7M9B - chains C and D of the 14 polymer chains in the assembly; structure by electron microscopy, 3.80 A resolution.

== Chain C (and D) ==
Protein: TnsC
From: Scytonema hofmannii
Notes: chain D of this document is another copy of the same molecule, construct and numbering; everything in this record applies to it too
Amino-acid sequence (276 residues; each row starts with the number of its first residue):
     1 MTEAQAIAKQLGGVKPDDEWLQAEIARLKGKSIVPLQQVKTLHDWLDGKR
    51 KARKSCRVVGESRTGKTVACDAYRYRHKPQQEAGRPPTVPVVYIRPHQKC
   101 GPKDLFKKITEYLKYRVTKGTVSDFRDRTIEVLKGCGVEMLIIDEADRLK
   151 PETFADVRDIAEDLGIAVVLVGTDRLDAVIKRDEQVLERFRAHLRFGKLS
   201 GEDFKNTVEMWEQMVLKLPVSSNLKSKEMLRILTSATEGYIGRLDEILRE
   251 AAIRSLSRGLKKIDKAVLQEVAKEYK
Not modelled in the structure: 1-18, 276
Ligand contacts: ADP (adenosine-5'-diphosphate): Ser32, Ile33, Val34, Leu36, Val39, Glu61, Ser62, Arg63, Thr64, Gly65, Lys66, Thr67, Val68, Trp211, Ile241, Gly242, Asp245
From the paper describing this entry:
  - catalytic residues: Glu145

== How chain C and chain D interact ==
Pairs across the interface (24):
  Trp45(C) - Glu274(D)
  Lys49(C) - Glu274(D)  salt bridge
  Lys54(C) - Glu250(D)  salt bridge
  Lys54(C) - Tyr275(D)  hydrogen bond
  Ser123(C) - Asp104(D)  hydrogen bond
  Arg126(C) - His97(D)
  Glu152(C) - Lys99(D)  salt bridge
  Ala155(C) - Gln98(D)
  Asp156(C) - Gln98(D)
  Arg158(C) - Arg148(D)
  Asp159(C) - Gln98(D)  hydrogen bond
  Asp159(C) - Arg148(D)  salt bridge
  Asp163(C) - Arg95(D)  salt bridge
  Asp183(C) - Arg175(D)  salt bridge
  Glu184(C) - Arg175(D)
  Gln185(C) - Ser62(D)
  Gln185(C) - Asp147(D)
  Gln185(C) - Arg148(D)  hydrogen bond
  Gln185(C) - Arg175(D)
  Glu188(C) - Ser62(D)
  Glu188(C) - Arg63(D)
  Arg189(C) - Arg63(D)
  Arg191(C) - Arg243(D)
  Ala192(C) - Glu274(D)
Interface residues without a listed pair, chain C (21 interface residues in all): Lys51, Glu162, Arg182
Interface residues without a listed pair, chain D (17 interface residues in all): Lys29, Thr173, Glu246

== Summary ==
The interface between chain C and chain D involves 21 residues on one side and 17 on the other; the contacts
include 4 hydrogen bonds and 6 salt bridges. Among the polar pairs are Lys49(C)-Glu274(D), Lys54(C)-Glu250(D)
and Glu152(C)-Lys99(D). Ligands of chain C: ADP. The paper reports the catalytic residue Glu145(C).
Both chains are TnsC (Scytonema hofmannii). Entry 7M9B (ADP-AlF3 bound TnsC structure in closed form) was
determined by electron microscopy, deposited together with 7M99, 7M9A, 7M9C and 7N6I.
